Entry 7UZW (electron microscopy, 3.55 A resolution); this record covers chains A and G of the 8 polymer chains in the assembly.

[Chain A]
Name: CRISPR system Cms endoribonuclease Csm3
From: Staphylococcus epidermidis RP62A
UniProtKB: Q5HK91 (Q5HK91_STAEQ); numbering as in UniProt (aligned over 1-214)
Amino-acid sequence (214 residues; numbered 1 to 214; the number before each row is that of its first residue):
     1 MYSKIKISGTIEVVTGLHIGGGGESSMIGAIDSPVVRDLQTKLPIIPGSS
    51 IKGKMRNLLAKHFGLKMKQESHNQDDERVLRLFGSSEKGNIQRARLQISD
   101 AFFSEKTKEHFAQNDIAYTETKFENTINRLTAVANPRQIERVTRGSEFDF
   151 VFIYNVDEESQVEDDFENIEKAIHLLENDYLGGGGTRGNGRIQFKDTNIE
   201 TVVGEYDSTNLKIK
Not modelled in the structure: 1, 24-32

[Chain G]
Molecule: crRNA
From: Staphylococcus epidermidis RP62A
Notes: fragment: Repeat plus Spacer sequence 1
Sequence (43 nucleotides; row label = number of the first residue in the row):
     1 ACGAGAACACGUAUGCCGAAGUAUAUAAAUCAUCAGUACAAAG
Not modelled in the structure: 32-43

[Chain A / chain G interface]
Contacting residue pairs (42; chain A residue first):
  His18(A) with C16(G), phosphate contact
  Ile19(A) with U14(G), base contact; G15(G), hydrogen bond to the sugar; C16(G), phosphate contact
  Gly20(A) with G15(G), hydrogen bond to the sugar
  Gly21(A) with G15(G), base contact
  Gly23(A) with G15(G), base contact
  Pro47(A) with U14(G), base contact
  Ser49(A) with U14(G), base contact
  Ser50(A) with U14(G), hydrogen bond to the base; G15(G), phosphate contact
  Lys52(A) with A13(G), salt bridge to the phosphate
  Gly53(A) with U14(G), phosphate contact
  Arg56(A) with U12(G), hydrogen bond to the phosphate; A13(G), salt bridge to the phosphate
  Gly84(A) with U12(G), sugar contact
  Ser85(A) with U12(G), sugar contact
  Ser86(A) with G11(G), hydrogen bond to the sugar
  Glu87(A) with G11(G), hydrogen bond to the sugar; U12(G), sugar contact
  Phe123(A) with G21(G), base contact
  Glu124(A) with G21(G), phosphate contact
  Asn125(A) with A19(G), sugar contact; A20(G), sugar contact; G21(G), hydrogen bond to the phosphate; U22(G), sugar contact
  Thr126(A) with A19(G), base contact
  Ile127(A) with A20(G), hydrogen bond to the phosphate; U22(G), sugar contact
  Ala134(A) with U22(G), base contact
  Pro136(A) with G21(G), base contact
  Arg137(A) with A19(G), hydrogen bond to the sugar
  Tyr180(A) with C17(G), hydrogen bond to the phosphate
  Gly182(A) with G15(G), phosphate contact; C16(G), sugar contact
  Gly183(A) with G15(G), phosphate contact; C16(G), hydrogen bond to the phosphate; C17(G), phosphate contact
  Gly184(A) with C17(G), phosphate contact
  Thr186(A) with G18(G), hydrogen bond to the phosphate
  Arg187(A) with G18(G), salt bridge to the phosphate; A19(G), salt bridge to the phosphate
Interface residues without a listed pair, chain A (34 interface residues in all): Lys54, Asn57, Phe83, Ala94, Lys122

[In short]
34 residues of chain A face 12 of chain G across their interface; the contacts include 12 hydrogen bonds and 4
salt bridges. Polar pairs include Ser50(A)-U14(G), Ile19(A)-G15(G) and Gly20(A)-G15(G).
Chain A is CRISPR system Cms endoribonuclease Csm3 and chain G is crRNA, both from Staphylococcus epidermidis
RP62A; the structure, Staphylococcus epidermidis RP62a CRISPR effector subcomplex, was determined by electron
microscopy, deposited together with 7UZX, 7UZY, 7UZZ, 7V00, 7V01 and 7V02.
